Entry 6S6J (X-ray diffraction, 2.10 A resolution); this record covers chains A and B.

Chain A (and B):
Name: Transcriptional enhancer factor TEF-4
Organism: Homo sapiens
Notes: chain B of this document is another copy of the same molecule, construct and numbering; everything in this record applies to it too
UniProtKB: Q15562 (TEAD2_HUMAN); residue numbers follow UniProt; this construct covers 217-447
Amino-acid sequence (240 residues; row label = number of the first residue in the row):
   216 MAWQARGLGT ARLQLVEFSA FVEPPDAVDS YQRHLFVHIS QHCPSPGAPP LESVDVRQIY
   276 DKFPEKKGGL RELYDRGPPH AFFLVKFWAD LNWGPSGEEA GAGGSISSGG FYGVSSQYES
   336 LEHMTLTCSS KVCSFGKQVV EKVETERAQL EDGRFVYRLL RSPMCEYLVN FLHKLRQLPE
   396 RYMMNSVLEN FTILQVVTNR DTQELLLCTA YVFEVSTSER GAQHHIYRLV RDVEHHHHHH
Not modelled in the structure: 216-221, 240-247, 257-264, 311-321, 447-455 (chain B: 216-217, 257-263, 309-321, 447-455)
Sequence notes: initiating methionine (216); expression tag (448-455)
What the authors report for this chain:
  - conformationally variable residues (side-chain flip): Tyr-382
  - binding site for the ligand KXH: Ser-349

Interface between chain A and chain B:
Pairs across the interface (25; chain A residue first):
  Pro-279(A) with Tyr-382(B)
  Lys-281(A) with Glu-381(B); Tyr-382(B)
  Phe-326(A) with Gln-418(B)
  Lys-352(A) with Tyr-382(B)
  Gln-353(A) with Val-355(B); Tyr-382(B), hydrogen bond (backbone-side chain)
  Val-354(A) with Val-354(B); Val-355(B); Glu-356(B), hydrogen bond (backbone-backbone)
  Val-355(A) with Glu-356(B)
  Glu-356(A) with Glu-356(B), hydrogen bond (backbone-backbone); Lys-357(B), salt bridge; Val-358(B), hydrogen bond (backbone-backbone)
  Lys-357(A) with Val-358(B)
  Val-358(A) with Val-358(B), hydrogen bond (backbone-backbone); Glu-359(B); Thr-360(B)
  Glu-359(A) with Thr-360(B)
  Glu-381(A) with Lys-282(B); Lys-346(B), salt bridge
  Tyr-382(A) with Gln-353(B)
  Val-384(A) with Lys-282(B)
  Asn-385(A) with Lys-281(B); Lys-282(B), hydrogen bond (side chain-backbone)
Interface residues without a listed pair, chain A (19 interface residues in all): Gly-351, Thr-360, Pro-378, Cys-380
Interface residues without a listed pair, chain B (16 interface residues in all): Gly-283, Arg-415

In short:
19 residues of chain A face 16 of chain B across their interface; the contacts include 6 hydrogen bonds and 2
salt bridges. Polar contacts include Glu-356(A)/Lys-357(B), Glu-381(A)/Lys-346(B) and Gln-353(A)/Tyr-382(B).
The paper reports a binding site for the ligand KXH at Ser-349(A); conformational variability at Tyr-382(A).
Chain A and chain B are both Transcriptional enhancer factor TEF-4 (Homo sapiens); the structure, Crystal
structure of hTEAD2 in complex with a trisubstituted pyrazole inhibitor, was determined by X-ray diffraction,
deposited together with 6S60, 6S64, 6S66 and 6S69.
